PDB entry 2Y5K | X-ray diffraction, 2.10 A resolution | chains B and D of the 4 polymer chains in the assembly

Chain B (and D):
Name: Fructose-1,6-bisphosphatase 1
From: Homo sapiens
Notes: EC 3.1.3.11; chain D of this document is another copy of the same molecule, construct and numbering; everything in this record applies to it too
UniProtKB: P09467 (F16P1_HUMAN); residues 0-337 here correspond to UniProt positions 1-338 (UniProt number = residue number + 1)
Chain sequence (338 residues; each row starts with the number of its first residue; numbering starts at 0):
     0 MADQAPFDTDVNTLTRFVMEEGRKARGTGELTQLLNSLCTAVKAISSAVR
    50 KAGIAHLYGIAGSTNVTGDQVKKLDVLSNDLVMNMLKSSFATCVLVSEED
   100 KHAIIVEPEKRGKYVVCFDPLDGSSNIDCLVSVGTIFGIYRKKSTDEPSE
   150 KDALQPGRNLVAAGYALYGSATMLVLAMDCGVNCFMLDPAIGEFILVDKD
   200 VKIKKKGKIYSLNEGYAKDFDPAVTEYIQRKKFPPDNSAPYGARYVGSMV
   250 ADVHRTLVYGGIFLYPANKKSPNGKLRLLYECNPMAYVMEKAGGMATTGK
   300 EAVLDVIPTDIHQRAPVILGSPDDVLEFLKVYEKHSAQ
Not modelled in the structure: 0-8, 62-71, 337
Sequence notes: variant K217 (Arg218 in P09467)
Small-molecule neighbours:
  - ro5207315 (YCU; 1-[5-(2-methoxyethyl)-4-methyl-thiophen-2-yl]sulfonyl-3-[4-methoxy-6-(methylcarbamoylamino)pyridin-2-yl]urea), molecule 1: V17, M18, E20, G21, R22, A24, R25, G26, T27, G28, E29, L30, T31, Y113, V160, M177, D178
  - ro5207315 (YCU), molecule 2: G26, T27, G28, T31
Curated features (UniProtKB/Swiss-Prot):
  - binding site (AMP): V17 to G21, T27 to T31, K112, Y113, R140
  - binding site (Mg(2+)): D68, E97, D118, L120, D121, E280
  - binding site (substrate): D121 to S124, N212 to Y215, R243 to M248, Y264, K274 to R276
  - modified residue: A1 (N-acetylalanine), K150 (N6-succinyllysine), Y215 (Phosphotyrosine), Y244 (Phosphotyrosine), Y264 (Phosphotyrosine)

How chain B and chain D interact:
Contacting residue pairs - 45 pairs, chain B then chain D:
  D9(B) - S87(D)
  D9(B) - K109(D)  salt bridge
  V10(B) - N83(D)
  V10(B) - M84(D)  hydrophobic
  T14(B) - T14(D)
  T14(B) - N35(D)
  R15(B) - Q32(D)
  R15(B) - N35(D)
  R15(B) - S36(D)  hydrogen bond
  R15(B) - M84(D)  hydrogen bond (side chain-backbone)
  R15(B) - S87(D)  hydrogen bond
  R15(B) - S88(D)
  M18(B) - T31(D)
  M18(B) - Q32(D)
  M18(B) - N35(D)
  R22(B) - T27(D)  hydrogen bond (side chain-backbone)
  T27(B) - R22(D)  hydrogen bond (backbone-side chain)
  G28(B) - M18(D)
  T31(B) - M18(D)
  Q32(B) - R15(D)  hydrogen bond (side chain-backbone)
  Q32(B) - M18(D)
  N35(B) - T14(D)
  N35(B) - R15(D)
  S36(B) - R15(D)  hydrogen bond
  T39(B) - E192(D)
  K42(B) - I190(D)  hydrogen bond (side chain-backbone)
  K42(B) - G191(D)  hydrogen bond (side chain-backbone)
  K42(B) - E192(D)  salt bridge
  A43(B) - I190(D)  hydrophobic
  S46(B) - A189(D)
  M84(B) - V10(D)  hydrophobic
  M84(B) - R15(D)  hydrogen bond (backbone-side chain)
  S87(B) - D9(D)
  S87(B) - R15(D)  hydrogen bond
  S88(B) - R15(D)
  K109(B) - D9(D)  salt bridge
  A189(B) - S46(D)  hydrogen bond (backbone-side chain)
  I190(B) - K42(D)  hydrogen bond (backbone-side chain)
  I190(B) - A43(D)  hydrophobic
  I190(B) - G191(D)
  G191(B) - K42(D)  hydrogen bond (backbone-side chain)
  G191(B) - I190(D)
  G191(B) - G191(D)
  E192(B) - T39(D)  hydrogen bond
  E192(B) - K42(D)  salt bridge
Interface residues without a listed pair, chain B (30 interface residues in all): T12, E19, E29, N83, F89, P188
Interface residues without a listed pair, chain D (27 interface residues in all): E19, E29, P188

Overview:
Chain B and chain D form an interface of 30 and 27 residues respectively, with 15 hydrogen bonds and 4 salt
bridges. Polar contacts include D9(B)-K109(D), K42(B)-E192(D) and R15(B)-S36(D). Chain B binds ro5207315.
Chain B and chain D are both Fructose-1,6-bisphosphatase 1 (Homo sapiens); the structure, Orally active
aminopyridines as inhibitors of tetrameric fructose 1,6- bisphosphatase, was determined by X-ray diffraction
together with 2Y5L from the same study.
